PDB entry 9E28 | electron microscopy, 4.40 A resolution (low resolution: residue-level contacts below are approximate; hydrogen-bond / salt-bridge calls are withheld) | chains D and E of the 16 polymer chains in the assembly

== Chain D ==
Name: Isoform 2C of Cytoplasmic dynein 1 intermediate chain 2
From: Homo sapiens
UniProt: Q13409 (DC1I2_HUMAN), isoform Q13409-3; residues 1-612 here = UniProt positions 1-612
Amino-acid sequence (612 residues; row label = number of the first residue in the row):
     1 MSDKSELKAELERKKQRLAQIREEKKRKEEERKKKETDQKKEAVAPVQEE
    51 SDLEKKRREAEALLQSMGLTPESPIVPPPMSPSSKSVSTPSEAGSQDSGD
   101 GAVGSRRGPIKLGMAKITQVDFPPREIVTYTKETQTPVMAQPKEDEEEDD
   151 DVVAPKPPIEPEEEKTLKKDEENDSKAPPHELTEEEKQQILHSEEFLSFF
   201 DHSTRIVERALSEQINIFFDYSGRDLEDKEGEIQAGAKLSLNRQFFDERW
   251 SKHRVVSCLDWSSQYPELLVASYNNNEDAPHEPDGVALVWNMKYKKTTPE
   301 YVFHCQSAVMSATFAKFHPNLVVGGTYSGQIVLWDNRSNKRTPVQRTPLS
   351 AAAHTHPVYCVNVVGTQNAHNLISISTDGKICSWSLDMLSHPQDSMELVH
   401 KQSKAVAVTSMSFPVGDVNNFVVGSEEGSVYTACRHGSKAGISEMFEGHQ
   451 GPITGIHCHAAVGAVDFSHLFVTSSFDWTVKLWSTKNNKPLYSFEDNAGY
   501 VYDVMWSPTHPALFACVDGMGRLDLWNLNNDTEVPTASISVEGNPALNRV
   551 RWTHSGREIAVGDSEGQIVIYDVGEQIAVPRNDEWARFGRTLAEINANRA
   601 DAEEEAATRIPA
Not modelled in the structure: 1-183, 213-225
Sequence notes: conflict S484 (Thr in Q13409), G499 (Asp in Q13409)
Swiss-Prot annotation at these positions:
  - modified residue: S2 (N-acetylserine), S51 (Diphosphoserine), S73 (Phosphoserine)

== Chain E ==
Name: Dynein light chain roadblock-type 1
From: Homo sapiens
UniProt: Q9NP97 (DLRB1_HUMAN); numbering as in UniProt (aligned over 1-96)
Amino-acid sequence (96 residues; numbered 1 to 96; the number before each row is that of its first residue):
     1 MAEVEETLKRLQSQKGVQGIIVVNTEGIPIKSTMDNPTTTQYASLMHSFI
    51 LKARSTVRDIDPQNDLTFLRIRSKKNEIMVAPDKDYFLIVIQNPTE
Swiss-Prot annotation at these positions:
  - modified residue: A2 (N-acetylalanine)

== Chain D / chain E interface ==
Pairs across the interface (19; chain D residue first):
  K187(D) - I30(E)
  I190(D) - N24(E)
  L191(D) - V4(E)
  L191(D) - V22(E)
  F196(D) - Y86(E)
  L197(D) - V4(E)
  F200(D) - T7(E)
  F200(D) - L88(E)
  D201(D) - T7(E)
  T204(D) - T7(E)
  T204(D) - R10(E)
  T204(D) - L11(E)
  L211(D) - K15(E)
  L211(D) - N93(E)
  L211(D) - P94(E)
  L211(D) - E96(E)
  S212(D) - K15(E)
  S212(D) - P94(E)
  S212(D) - E96(E)
Also at the interface, not in a pair above, chain D (12 interface residues in all): V207, E208
Also at the interface, not in a pair above, chain E (19 interface residues in all): E3, Q14, V23, K31, V90, Q92

== Summary ==
Chain D and chain E form an interface of 12 and 19 residues respectively.
Here chain D is Isoform 2C of Cytoplasmic dynein 1 intermediate chain 2 and chain E is Dynein light chain
roadblock-type 1, both from Homo sapiens. Entry 9E28 (Cryo-EM structure of Phi dynein tail) was determined by
electron microscopy (same publication as 9DZY, 9E0T, 9E0W, 9E22 and 9E23).
